4MEY - chains B and C of the 6 polymer chains in the assembly; structure by X-ray diffraction, 3.95 A resolution.

== Chain B ==
Name: DNA-directed RNA polymerase subunit alpha
From: Escherichia coli
Notes: EC 2.7.7.6
UniProtKB: P0A7Z4 (RPOA_ECOLI); residue numbers follow UniProt; this construct covers 2-329
Chain sequence (335 residues; each row starts with the number of its first residue; numbers below 1 keep their minus sign (Met-5 is residue -5)):
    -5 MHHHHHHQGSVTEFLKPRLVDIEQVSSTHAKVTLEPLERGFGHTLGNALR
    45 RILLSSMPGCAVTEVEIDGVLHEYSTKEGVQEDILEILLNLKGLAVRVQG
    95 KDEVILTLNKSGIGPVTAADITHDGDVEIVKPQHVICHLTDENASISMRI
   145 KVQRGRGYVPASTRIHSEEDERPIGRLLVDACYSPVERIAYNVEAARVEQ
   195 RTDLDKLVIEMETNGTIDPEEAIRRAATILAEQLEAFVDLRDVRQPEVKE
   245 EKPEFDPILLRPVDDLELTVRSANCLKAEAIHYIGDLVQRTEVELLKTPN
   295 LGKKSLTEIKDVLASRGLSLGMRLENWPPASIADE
Not modelled in the structure: -5 to 5, 159-170, 233-251, 324-329
Sequence notes: expression tag (-4 to 1)

== Chain C ==
Name: DNA-directed RNA polymerase subunit beta
From: Escherichia coli
Notes: EC 2.7.7.6
UniProtKB: P0A8V2 (RPOB_ECOLI); residue numbers follow UniProt; this construct covers 1-1342
Chain sequence (1342 residues; row label = number of the first residue in the row):
     1 MVYSYTEKKRIRKDFGKRPQVLDVPYLLSIQLDSFQKFIEQDPEGQYGLE
    51 AAFRSVFPIQSYSGNSELQYVSYRLGEPVFDVQECQIRGVTYSAPLRVKL
   101 RLVIYEREAPEGTVKDIKEQEVYMGEIPLMTDNGTFVINGTERVIVSQLH
   151 RSPGVFFDSDKGKTHSSGKVLYNARIIPYRGSWLDFEFDPKDNLFVRIDR
   201 RRKLPATIILRALNYTTEQILDLFFEKVIFEIRDNKLQMELVPERLRGET
   251 ASFDIEANGKVYVEKGRRITARHIRQLEKDDVKLIEVPVEYIAGKVVAKD
   301 YIDESTGELICAANMELSLDLLAKLSQSGHKRIETLFTNDLDHGPYISET
   351 LRVDPTNDRLSALVEIYRMMRPGEPPTREAAESLFENLFFSEDRYDLSAV
   401 GRMKFNRSLLREEIEGSGILSKDDIIDVMKKLIDIRNGKGEVDDIDHLGN
   451 RRIRSVGEMAENQFRVGLVRVERAVKERLSLGDLDTLMPQDMINAKPISA
   501 AVKEFFGSSQLSQFMDQNNPLSEITHKRRISALGPGGLTRERAGFEVRDV
   551 HPTHYGRVCPIETPEGPNIGLINSLSVYAQTNEYGFLETPYRKVTDGVVT
   601 DEIHYLSAIEEGNYVIAQANSNLDEEGHFVEDLVTCRSKGESSLFSRDQV
   651 DYMDVSTQQVVSVGASLIPFLEHDDANRALMGANMQRQAVPTLRADKPLV
   701 GTGMERAVAVDSGVTAVAKRGGVVQYVDASRIVIKVNEDEMYPGEAGIDI
   751 YNLTKYTRSNQNTCINQMPCVSLGEPVERGDVLADGPSTDLGELALGQNM
   801 RVAFMPWNGYNFEDSILVSERVVQEDRFTTIHIQELACVSRDTKLGPEEI
   851 TADIPNVGEAALSKLDESGIVYIGAEVTGGDILVGKVTPKGETQLTPEEK
   901 LLRAIFGEKASDVKDSSLRVPNGVSGTVIDVQVFTRDGVEKDKRALEIEE
   951 MQLKQAKKDLSEELQILEAGLFSRIRAVLVAGGVEAEKLDKLPRDRWLEL
  1001 GLTDEEKQNQLEQLAEQYDELKHEFEKKLEAKRRKITQGDDLAPGVLKIV
  1051 KVYLAVKRRIQPGDKMAGRHGNKGVISKINPIEDMPYDENGTPVDIVLNP
  1101 LGVPSRMNIGQILETHLGMAAKGIGDKINAMLKQQQEVAKLREFIQRAYD
  1151 LGADVRQKVDLSTFSDEEVMRLAENLRKGMPIATPVFDGAKEAEIKELLK
  1201 LGDLPTSGQIRLYDGRTGEQFERPVTVGYMYMLKLNHLVDDKMHARSTGS
  1251 YSLVTQQPLGGKAQFGGQRFGEMEVWALEAYGAAYTLQEMLTVKSDDVNG
  1301 RTKMYKNIVDGNHQMEPGMPESFNVLLKEIRSLGINIELEDE
Not modelled in the structure: 1-2

== Interface between chain B and chain C ==
Pairs across the interface - 19 pairs, chain B then chain C:
  Arg33(B) - Ile1079(C)  hydrogen bond (side chain-backbone)
  Arg33(B) - Pro1081(C)
  Arg33(B) - Glu1083(C)
  Gly34(B) - Glu1083(C)
  His37(B) - Asp1084(C)  salt bridge
  His37(B) - Arg1216(C)  hydrogen bond
  Asn41(B) - Arg1216(C)
  Asn41(B) - Thr1217(C)
  Arg44(B) - Glu1219(C)  salt bridge
  Thr263(B) - Glu947(C)
  Val264(B) - Glu950(C)
  Val264(B) - Lys954(C)
  Thr301(B) - Glu867(C)
  Glu302(B) - Glu867(C)  hydrogen bond (backbone-side chain)
  Glu302(B) - Lys943(C)
  Glu302(B) - Glu947(C)
  Asp305(B) - Glu867(C)
  Ala308(B) - Ser863(C)  hydrogen bond (backbone-side chain)
  Ser309(B) - Ser863(C)
Also at the interface, not in a pair above, chain B (13 interface residues in all): Lys298
Also at the interface, not in a pair above, chain C (17 interface residues in all): Glu859, Tyr872, Lys1078, Asn1080

== Overview ==
13 residues of chain B face 17 of chain C across their interface; the contacts include 4 hydrogen bonds and 2
salt bridges. Polar contacts include His37(B)-Asp1084(C), Arg44(B)-Glu1219(C) and Arg33(B)-Ile1079(C).
Chain B is DNA-directed RNA polymerase subunit alpha and chain C is DNA-directed RNA polymerase subunit beta,
both from Escherichia coli; the structure, Crystal structure of Escherichia coli RNA polymerase holoenzyme,
was determined by X-ray diffraction (same publication as 4MEX).
